3WNQ - chains C and D of the 4 polymer chains in the assembly; structure by X-ray diffraction, 2.95 A resolution.

# Chain C (and D)
Name: (R)-specific carbonyl reductase
Source organism: Candida parapsilosis
Notes: EC 1.1.1.1; chain D of this document is another copy of the same molecule, construct and numbering; everything in this record applies to it too
Reference sequence: A1X808 (A1X808_CANPA); numbering as in UniProt (aligned over 1-336)
Amino-acid sequence (341 residues; each row starts with the number of its first residue; numbers below 1 keep their minus sign (Ala-4 is residue -4)):
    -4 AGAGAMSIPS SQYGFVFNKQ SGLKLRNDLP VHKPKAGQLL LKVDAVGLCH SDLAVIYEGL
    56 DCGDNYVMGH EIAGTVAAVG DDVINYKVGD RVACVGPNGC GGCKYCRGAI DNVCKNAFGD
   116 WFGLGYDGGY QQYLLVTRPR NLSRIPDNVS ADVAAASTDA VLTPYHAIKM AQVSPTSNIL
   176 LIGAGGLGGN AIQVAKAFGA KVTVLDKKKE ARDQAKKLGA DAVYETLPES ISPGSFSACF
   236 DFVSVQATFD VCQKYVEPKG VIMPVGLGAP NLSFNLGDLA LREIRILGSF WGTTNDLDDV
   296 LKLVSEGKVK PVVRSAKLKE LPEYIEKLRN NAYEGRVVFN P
Unresolved in the structure: -4 to 1
Differences from the reference sequence: expression tag (-4 to 0); engineered mutation Ala49 (His in A1X808)
Metal / ion sites: Zn2+ site 1: Cys44, His65, Glu66, Asp154; Zn2+ site 2: Cys95, Cys98, Cys101, Cys109
Ligand contacts: 2-hydroxy-1-phenylethanone (HXT): Ser46, Leu55, Trp116, Leu119, Asp154, Thr158, Phe285, Trp286

# How chain C and chain D interact
Contacting residue pairs (76):
  Lys99(C) - Glu252(D)  salt bridge
  Tyr100(C) - Glu252(D)
  Tyr100(C) - Pro253(D)
  Ile105(C) - Lys254(D)
  Asn107(C) - Glu278(D)  hydrogen bond
  Val108(C) - Leu276(D)
  Val108(C) - Glu278(D)
  Lys110(C) - Gly229(D)  hydrogen bond (side chain-backbone)
  Lys110(C) - Pro253(D)
  Phe113(C) - Leu276(D)  hydrophobic
  Trp116(C) - Leu276(D)  hydrophobic
  His161(C) - Glu278(D)  salt bridge
  Met165(C) - Lys254(D)
  Met165(C) - Glu278(D)
  Gly229(C) - Lys110(D)  hydrogen bond (backbone-side chain)
  Glu252(C) - Lys99(D)  salt bridge
  Glu252(C) - Tyr100(D)
  Pro253(C) - Tyr100(D)
  Pro253(C) - Lys110(D)
  Lys254(C) - Ile105(D)
  Lys254(C) - Met165(D)
  Pro259(C) - Leu271(D)  hydrophobic
  Pro259(C) - Leu274(D)  hydrophobic
  Gly261(C) - Leu271(D)
  Ala264(C) - Leu271(D)
  Pro265(C) - Asn270(D)
  Pro265(C) - Leu271(D)  hydrogen bond (backbone-backbone)
  Asn266(C) - Phe269(D)
  Asn266(C) - Asn270(D)
  Leu267(C) - Ser268(D)
  Leu267(C) - Phe269(D)  hydrogen bond (backbone-backbone)
  Leu267(C) - Leu271(D)  hydrophobic
  Ser268(C) - Leu267(D)
  Ser268(C) - Ser268(D)
  Phe269(C) - Asn266(D)
  Phe269(C) - Leu267(D)  hydrogen bond (backbone-backbone)
  Phe269(C) - Phe269(D)  hydrophobic
  Asn270(C) - Pro265(D)
  Asn270(C) - Asn266(D)
  Leu271(C) - Pro259(D)  hydrophobic
  Leu271(C) - Gly261(D)
  Leu271(C) - Ala264(D)
  Leu271(C) - Pro265(D)  hydrogen bond (backbone-backbone)
  Leu271(C) - Leu267(D)  hydrophobic
  Gly272(C) - Pro265(D)
  Leu274(C) - Gly283(D)
  Ala275(C) - Ser284(D)
  Ala275(C) - Phe285(D)
  Leu276(C) - Phe113(D)  hydrophobic
  Leu276(C) - Trp116(D)  hydrophobic
  Leu276(C) - Phe285(D)  hydrophobic
  Glu278(C) - Asn107(D)  hydrogen bond
  Glu278(C) - Val108(D)
  Glu278(C) - His161(D)  salt bridge
  Glu278(C) - Gly283(D)
  Glu278(C) - Ser284(D)
  Glu278(C) - Phe285(D)  hydrogen bond (side chain-backbone)
  Ile279(C) - Ile281(D)
  Ile279(C) - Leu282(D)
  Ile279(C) - Gly283(D)  hydrogen bond (backbone-backbone)
  Arg280(C) - Ile281(D)
  Arg280(C) - Leu282(D)
  Ile281(C) - Phe269(D)  hydrophobic
  Ile281(C) - Ile279(D)
  Ile281(C) - Arg280(D)
  Ile281(C) - Ile281(D)  hydrogen bond (backbone-backbone)
  Leu282(C) - Ile279(D)
  Leu282(C) - Arg280(D)
  Gly283(C) - Leu274(D)
  Gly283(C) - Glu278(D)
  Gly283(C) - Ile279(D)  hydrogen bond (backbone-backbone)
  Ser284(C) - Ala275(D)
  Ser284(C) - Glu278(D)
  Phe285(C) - Ala275(D)
  Phe285(C) - Leu276(D)  hydrophobic
  Phe285(C) - Glu278(D)  hydrogen bond (backbone-side chain)
Other interface residues (no listed pair), chain C (40 interface residues in all): Ser239, Phe244, Leu262, Arg277
Other interface residues (no listed pair), chain D (40 interface residues in all): Ser239, Phe244, Leu262, Gly272, Arg277

# Overview
Chain C and chain D each contribute 40 residues to their interface, with 13 hydrogen bonds and 4 salt bridges.
Among the polar pairs are Lys99(C)-Glu252(D), His161(C)-Glu278(D) and Asn107(C)-Glu278(D). Ligands of chain C:
2-hydroxy-1-phenylethanone.
Both chains are (R)-specific carbonyl reductase (Candida parapsilosis). Entry 3WNQ (Crystal structure of
(R)-carbonyl reductase H49A mutant from Candida Parapsilosis in complex with 2-hydroxyacetophenone) was
determined by X-ray diffraction (same publication as 3WLE and 3WLF).
